8CV5 - chains A and B; structure by X-ray diffraction, 1.47 A resolution.

== Chain A ==
Molecule: Bromodomain-containing protein 3
Organism: Homo sapiens
Notes: fragment: bd2
Reference sequence: Q15059 (BRD3_HUMAN); numbering as in UniProt (aligned over 307-419)
Chain sequence (118 residues; numbered 302 to 419; the number before each row is that of its first residue):
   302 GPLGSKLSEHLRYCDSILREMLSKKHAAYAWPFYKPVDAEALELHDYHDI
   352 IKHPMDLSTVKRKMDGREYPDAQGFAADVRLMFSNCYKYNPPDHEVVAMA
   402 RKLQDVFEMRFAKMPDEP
Not modelled in the structure: 302-306, 419
Differences from the reference sequence: expression tag (302-306)
Swiss-Prot annotation at these positions:
  - cross-link: Lys-414 (Glycyl lysine isopeptide (Lys-Gly) (interchain with G-Cter in SUMO2))

== Chain B ==
Molecule: Peptide 4.2E
Chain sequence (17 residues; numbered 1 to 17; the number before each row is that of its first residue):
     1 WYDVFLTRKYGKKKVAC
Modified residues: Lys-9 (N(6)-acetyllysine; ALY); Lys-12 (N(6)-acetyllysine; ALY); Lys-13 (N(6)-acetyllysine; ALY)
Glycans and other covalent adducts: acetyl group (ACE) linked to Trp-1, Cys-17; amino group (NH2) linked to Cys-17

== Interface between chain A and chain B ==
Residue-residue contacts (18; chain A residue first):
  Trp-332(A) with Trp-1(B), hydrophobic; Tyr-2(B), hydrophobic; Val-15(B), hydrophobic; Cys-17(B)
  Pro-333(A) with Tyr-2(B)
  Phe-334(A) with Lys-13(B)
  Val-338(A) with Lys-13(B)
  Ala-342(A) with Arg-8(B), hydrogen bond (backbone-side chain)
  Leu-343(A) with Tyr-2(B), hydrophobic; Thr-7(B); Arg-8(B)
  Glu-344(A) with Arg-8(B), salt bridge
  Leu-345(A) with Gly-11(B); Lys-12(B)
  Asn-391(A) with Lys-13(B)
  His-395(A) with Lys-13(B), hydrogen bond (side chain-backbone)
  Glu-396(A) with Val-15(B)
  Val-397(A) with Val-15(B), hydrophobic
Other interface residues (no listed pair), chain A (14 interface residues in all): Tyr-348, Cys-387
Other interface residues (no listed pair), chain B (10 interface residues in all): Val-4
Interface features reported in the paper:
  - pairs named by the authors: Glu-344(A)/Arg-8(B) (salt bridge)

== Overview ==
14 residues of chain A and 10 residues of chain B are in contact, with 2 hydrogen bonds and 1 salt bridge.
Polar contacts include Glu-344(A)/Arg-8(B), Ala-342(A)/Arg-8(B) and His-395(A)/Lys-13(B). The authors report a
salt bridge between Glu-344(A) and Arg-8(B). Covalently linked acetyl group: at Trp-1(B).
Here chain A is Bromodomain-containing protein 3 (Homo sapiens) and chain B is Peptide 4.2E. Entry 8CV5
(Peptide 4.2B in complex with BRD3.2) was determined by X-ray diffraction, deposited together with 8DNQ, 8CV4,
8CV6 and 8CV7.
